Entry 7OE1 (electron microscopy, 3.05 A resolution); this record covers chains A and J of the 21 polymer chains in the assembly.

Chain A:
Molecule: 16S rRNA
From: Escherichia coli str. K-12 substr. MG1655
Sequence (1542 nucleotides; row label = number of the first residue in the row):
     1 AAAUUGAAGAGUUUGAUCAUGGCUCAGAUUGAACGCUGGCGGCAGGCCUA
    51 ACACAUGCAAGUCGAACGGUAACAGGAAGAAGCUUGCUUCUUUGCUGACG
   101 AGUGGCGGACGGGUGAGUAAUGUCUGGGAAACUGCCUGAUGGAGGGGGAU
   151 AACUACUGGAAACGGUAGCUAAUACCGCAUAACGUCGCAAGACCAAAGAG
   201 GGGGACCUUCGGGCCUCUUGCCAUCGGAUGUGCCCAGAUGGGAUUAGCUA
   251 GUAGGUGGGGUAACGGCUCACCUAGGCGACGAUCCCUAGCUGGUCUGAGA
   301 GGAUGACCAGCCACACUGGAACUGAGACACGGUCCAGACUCCUACGGGAG
   351 GCAGCAGUGGGGAAUAUUGCACAAUGGGCGCAAGCCUGAUGCAGCCAUGC
   401 CGCGUGUAUGAAGAAGGCCUUCGGGUUGUAAAGUACUUUCAGCGGGGAGG
   451 AAGGGAGUAAAGUUAAUACCUUUGCUCAUUGACGUUACCCGCAGAAGAAG
   501 CACCGGCUAACUCCGUGCCAGCAGCCGCGGUAAUACGGAGGGUGCAAGCG
   551 UUAAUCGGAAUUACUGGGCGUAAAGCGCACGCAGGCGGUUUGUUAAGUCA
   601 GAUGUGAAAUCCCCGGGCUCAACCUGGGAACUGCAUCUGAUACUGGCAAG
   651 CUUGAGUCUCGUAGAGGGGGGUAGAAUUCCAGGUGUAGCGGUGAAAUGCG
   701 UAGAGAUCUGGAGGAAUACCGGUGGCGAAGGCGGCCCCCUGGACGAAGAC
   751 UGACGCUCAGGUGCGAAAGCGUGGGGAGCAAACAGGAUUAGAUACCCUGG
   801 UAGUCCACGCCGUAAACGAUGUCGACUUGGAGGUUGUGCCCUUGAGGCGU
   851 GGCUUCCGGAGCUAACGCGUUAAGUCGACCGCCUGGGGAGUACGGCCGCA
   901 AGGUUAAAACUCAAAUGAAUUGACGGGGGCCCGCACAAGCGGUGGAGCAU
   951 GUGGUUUAAUUCGAUGCAACGCGAAGAACCUUACCUGGUCUUGACAUCCA
  1001 CGGAAGUUUUCAGAGAUGAGAAUGUGCCUUCGGGAACCGUGAGACAGGUG
  1051 CUGCAUGGCUGUCGUCAGCUCGUGUUGUGAAAUGUUGGGUUAAGUCCCGC
  1101 AACGAGCGCAACCCUUAUCCUUUGUUGCCAGCGGUCCGGCCGGGAACUCA
  1151 AAGGAGACUGCCAGUGAUAAACUGGAGGAAGGUGGGGAUGACGUCAAGUC
  1201 AUCAUGGCCCUUACGACCAGGGCUACACACGUGCUACAAUGGCGCAUACA
  1251 AAGAGAAGCGACCUCGCGAGAGCAAGCGGACCUCAUAAAGUGCGUCGUAG
  1301 UCCGGAUUGGAGUCUGCAACUCGACUCCAUGAAGUCGGAAUCGCUAGUAA
  1351 UCGUGGAUCAGAAUGCCACGGUGAAUACGUUCCCGGGCCUUGUACACACC
  1401 GCCCGUCACACCAUGGGAGUGGGUUGCAAAAGAAGUAGGUAGCUUAACCU
  1451 UCGGGAGGGCGCUUACCACUUUGUGAUUCAUGACUGGGGUGAAGUCGUAA
  1501 CAAGGUAACCGUAGGGGAACCUGCGGUUGGAUCACCUCCUUA
Not modelled in the structure: 1-4, 1535-1542

Chain J:
Protein: 30S ribosomal protein S10
From: Escherichia coli str. K-12 substr. MG1655
UniProt: A0A6D2XQX6 (A0A6D2XQX6_ECOLI); residue numbers follow UniProt; this construct covers 1-103
Amino-acid sequence (103 residues; row label = number of the first residue in the row):
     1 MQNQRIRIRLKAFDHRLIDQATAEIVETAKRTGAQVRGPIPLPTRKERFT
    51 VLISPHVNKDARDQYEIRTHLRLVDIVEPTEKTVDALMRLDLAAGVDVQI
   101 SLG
Not modelled in the structure: 1-4, 103

How chain A and chain J interact:
Contacting residue pairs - 73 pairs, chain A then chain J:
  G963(A) with Val57(J), base contact
  A969(A) with Val57(J), sugar contact
  C972(A) with His56(J), sugar contact; Val57(J), hydrogen bond to the sugar; Lys59(J), salt bridge to the phosphate
  G973(A) with Pro55(J), sugar contact; His56(J), hydrogen bond to the sugar; Val57(J), sugar contact
  A975(A) with Thr50(J), hydrogen bond to the base
  C1059(A) with Ile53(J), sugar contact; Ser54(J), sugar contact
  U1060(A) with Ile53(J), sugar contact; Ser54(J), sugar contact; Asn58(J), hydrogen bond to the sugar
  G1061(A) with Asp60(J), sugar contact
  U1123(A) with Arg37(J), phosphate contact; Pro39(J), sugar contact; Ile40(J), sugar contact
  G1124(A) with Arg37(J), sugar contact; Ile40(J), sugar contact
  U1125(A) with Arg5(J), hydrogen bond to the phosphate; Arg7(J), hydrogen bond to the sugar; Arg37(J), salt bridge to the phosphate; Ile40(J), sugar contact; Leu73(J), sugar contact; Asp75(J), sugar contact
  U1126(A) with Arg5(J), salt bridge to the phosphate; Arg7(J), hydrogen bond to the sugar; Arg9(J), hydrogen bond to the base; Leu42(J), base contact; Leu73(J), base contact
  G1142(A) with Arg5(J), salt bridge to the phosphate
  G1143(A) with Arg37(J), salt bridge to the phosphate
  A1150(A) with Pro41(J), sugar contact; Pro43(J), sugar contact
  A1151(A) with Pro41(J), sugar contact; Pro43(J), sugar contact; His70(J), sugar contact; Arg72(J), hydrogen bond to the phosphate
  A1152(A) with His15(J), hydrogen bond to the phosphate; Ile18(J), phosphate contact; Asp19(J), hydrogen bond to the sugar; His70(J), phosphate contact; Arg72(J), salt bridge to the phosphate
  G1153(A) with His15(J), salt bridge to the phosphate
  G1198(A) with His56(J), base contact
  U1199(A) with His56(J), hydrogen bond to the sugar
  U1202(A) with Pro55(J), base contact
  A1252(A) with Arg48(J), hydrogen bond to the sugar
  G1253(A) with Lys46(J), sugar contact
  A1254(A) with Lys46(J), phosphate contact; Glu47(J), phosphate contact
  C1277(A) with Leu102(J), phosphate contact
  G1278(A) with Gln99(J), sugar contact; Ser101(J), hydrogen bond to the phosphate; Leu102(J), phosphate contact
  G1279(A) with Arg9(J), hydrogen bond to the phosphate
  A1280(A) with Arg9(J), salt bridge to the phosphate; Ile40(J), base contact; Pro41(J), base contact; Leu42(J), base contact; Pro43(J), base contact; Leu71(J), phosphate contact; Leu73(J), base contact
  C1281(A) with Arg7(J), hydrogen bond to the base; Arg9(J), base contact; Ser101(J), hydrogen bond to the base; Leu102(J), hydrogen bond to the base
  C1366(A) with Lys59(J), sugar contact
  C1367(A) with Thr50(J), sugar contact; Arg62(J), hydrogen bond to the phosphate
  A1368(A) with Arg48(J), hydrogen bond to the sugar; Arg62(J), salt bridge to the phosphate
Also at the interface, not in a pair above, chain A (37 interface residues in all): G971, A974, C1114, G1144, G1365
Also at the interface, not in a pair above, chain J (37 interface residues in all): Gly38, Thr44, Glu66, Arg68

Summary:
Chain A and chain J each contribute 37 residues to their interface; the contacts include 20 hydrogen bonds and
9 salt bridges. Polar pairs include A975(A)-Thr50(J), U1126(A)-Arg9(J) and C1281(A)-Arg7(J).
Chain A is 16S rRNA and chain J is 30S ribosomal protein S10, both from Escherichia coli str. K-12 substr.
MG1655; the structure, 30S ribosomal subunit from E. coli, was determined by electron microscopy (same
publication as 7OE0 and 7OI0).
